9FIA - chains BT and bD of the 69 polymer chains in the assembly; structure by electron microscopy, 3.29 A resolution.

Chain BT:
Protein: Mitochondrial ribosomal protein, mS156
From: Toxoplasma gondii
Amino-acid sequence (280 residues; row label = number of the first residue in the row; numbers below 1 keep their minus sign (Met-154 is residue -154)):
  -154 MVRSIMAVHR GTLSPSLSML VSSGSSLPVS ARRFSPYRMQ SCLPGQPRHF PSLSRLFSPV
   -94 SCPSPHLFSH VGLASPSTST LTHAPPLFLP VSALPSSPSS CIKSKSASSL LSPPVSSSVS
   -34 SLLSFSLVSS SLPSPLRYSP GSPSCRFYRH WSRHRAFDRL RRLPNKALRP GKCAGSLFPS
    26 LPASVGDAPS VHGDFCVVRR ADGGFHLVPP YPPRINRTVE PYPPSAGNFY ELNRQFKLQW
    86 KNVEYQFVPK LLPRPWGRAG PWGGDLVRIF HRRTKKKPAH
Not modelled in the structure: -154 to 0, 101-125

Chain bD:
Molecule: Rna15
From: Toxoplasma gondii
Sequence (27 nucleotides; row label = number of the first residue in the row):
     1 CGGCGAGAAG GGAAGUGUGU UUCAAAG
Not modelled in the structure: 1-2

Interface between chain BT and chain bD:
Contacting residue pairs (21; chain BT residue first):
  Arg7(BT) with A13(bD), hydrogen bond to the phosphate; A14(bD), salt bridge to the phosphate
  Leu8(BT) with A13(bD), hydrogen bond to the sugar
  Pro9(BT) with A13(bD), base contact
  Asn10(BT) with A13(bD), base contact
  Lys17(BT) with A25(bD), base contact
  Ala19(BT) with A25(bD), hydrogen bond to the sugar
  Gly20(BT) with A25(bD), sugar contact; A26(bD), sugar contact; G27(bD), phosphate contact
  Ser21(BT) with A25(bD), hydrogen bond to the sugar; G27(bD), hydrogen bond to the phosphate
  Leu22(BT) with G27(bD), base contact
  Ser29(BT) with A24(bD), sugar contact
  Ala33(BT) with A25(bD), sugar contact
  Pro34(BT) with A25(bD), base contact
  Ser35(BT) with G27(bD), hydrogen bond to the base
  Val36(BT) with G27(bD), base contact
  His37(BT) with G27(bD), base contact
  Arg45(BT) with C4(bD), salt bridge to the phosphate
  Tyr67(BT) with G12(bD), sugar contact
Other interface residues (no listed pair), chain BT (18 interface residues in all): Val64

In short:
Chain BT and chain bD form an interface of 18 and 8 residues respectively, with 6 hydrogen bonds and 2 salt
bridges. Polar pairs include Ser35(BT)-G27(bD), Leu8(BT)-A13(bD) and Ala19(BT)-A25(bD).
Here chain BT is Mitochondrial ribosomal protein, mS156 and chain bD is Rna15, both from Toxoplasma gondii.
Entry 9FIA (SSU(body) structure derived from the SSU sample of the mitoribosome from T. gondii) was determined
by electron microscopy, deposited together with 9FI8.
